8JJB - chains C and D of the 6 polymer chains in the assembly; structure by X-ray diffraction, 2.68 A resolution.

Chain C:
Protein: Tubulin alpha-1B chain
Organism: Sus scrofa
UniProtKB: Q2XVP4 (TBA1B_PIG); residues 1-451 here = UniProt positions 1-451
Sequence (451 residues; numbered 1 to 451; the number before each row is that of its first residue):
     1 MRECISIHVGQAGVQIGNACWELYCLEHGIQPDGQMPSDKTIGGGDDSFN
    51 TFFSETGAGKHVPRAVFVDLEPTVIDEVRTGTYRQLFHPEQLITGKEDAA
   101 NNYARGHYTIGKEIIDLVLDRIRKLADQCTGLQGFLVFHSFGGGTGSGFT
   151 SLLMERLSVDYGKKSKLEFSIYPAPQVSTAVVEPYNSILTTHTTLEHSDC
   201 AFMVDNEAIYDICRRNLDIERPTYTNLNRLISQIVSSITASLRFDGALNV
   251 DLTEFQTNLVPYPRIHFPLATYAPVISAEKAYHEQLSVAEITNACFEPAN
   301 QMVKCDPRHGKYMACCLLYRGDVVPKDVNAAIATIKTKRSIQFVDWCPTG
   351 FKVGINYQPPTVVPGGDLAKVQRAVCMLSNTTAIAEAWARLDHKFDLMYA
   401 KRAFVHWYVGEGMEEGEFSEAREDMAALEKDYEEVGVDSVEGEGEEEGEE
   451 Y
Disordered / not traced: 441-451
Bound ions: Ca2+: Asp39, Thr41, Gly44, Asp47, Glu55
Residues lining bound ligands: GTP (guanosine-5'-triphosphate): Gly10, Gln11, Ala12, Gln15, Ile16, Asp69, Asp98, Ala99, Ala100, Asn101, Ser140, Gly142, Gly143, Gly144, Thr145, Gly146, Ile171, Pro173, Val177, Ser178, Glu183, Asn206, Tyr224, Asn228, Ile231
UniProt features mapped onto this chain:
  - motif: Met1 to Cys4 (MREC motif)
  - active site: Glu254
  - binding site (GTP): Gly10, Gln11, Ala12, Gln15, Glu71, Ala99, Ser140, Gly143, Gly144, Thr145, Gly146, Thr179, Glu183, Asn206, Tyr224, Asn228, Leu252
  - binding site (Mg(2+)): Glu71
  - site: Tyr451 (Involved in polymerization)
  - modified residue: Lys40 (N6,N6,N6-trimethyllysine), Ser48 (Phosphoserine), Ser232 (Phosphoserine), Tyr282 (3'-nitrotyrosine), Arg339 (Omega-N-methylarginine), Ser439 (Phosphoserine), Glu443 (5-glutamyl polyglutamate), Glu445 (5-glutamyl polyglutamate), Tyr451 (3'-nitrotyrosine)
  - cross-link (Glycyl lysine isopeptide (Lys-Gly)): Lys326 (interchain with G-Cter in ubiquitin), Lys370 (interchain with G-Cter in ubiquitin)

Chain D:
Protein: Tubulin beta chain
Organism: Sus scrofa
UniProtKB: P02554 (TBB_PIG); the author numbering skips numbers that UniProt does not, so the offset changes along the chain: 1-358 = UniProt 1-358; 367-439 = UniProt 359-431
Sequence (431 residues; each row starts with the number of its first residue; note: 8 numbers in that range are skipped by the numbering (no residue carries them; nothing is unmodelled there)):
     1 MREIVHIQAGQCGNQIGAKFWEVISDEHGIDPTGSYHGDSDLQLERINVY
    51 YNEAAGNKYVPRAILVDLEPGTMDSVRSGPFGQIFRPDNFVFGQSGAGNN
   101 WAKGHYTEGAELVDSVLDVVRKESESCDCLQGFQLTHSLGGGTGSGMGTL
   151 LISKIREEYPDRIMNTFSVVPSPKVSDTVVEPYNATLSVHQLVENTDETY
   201 CIDNEALYDICFRTLKLTTPTYGDLNHLVSATMSGVTTCLRFPGQLNADL
   251 RKLAVNMVPFPRLHFFMPGFAPLTSRGSQQYRALTVPELTQQMFDAKNMM
   301 AACDPRHGRYLTVAAVFRGRMSMKEVDEQMLNVQNKNSSYFVEWIPNNVK
   351 TAVCDIPP
   367 RGLKMSATFIGNSTAIQELFKRISEQFTAMFRRKAFLHWYTGEGMDEMEF
   417 TEAESNMNDLVSEYQQYQDATAD
Disordered / not traced: 276-283
Bound ions: Mg2+: Glu69 (together with GTP)
Residues lining bound ligands:
  - GTP (guanosine-5'-triphosphate): Gly10, Gln11, Cys12, Gln15, Asp67, Glu69, Ala97, Gly98, Asn99, Ser138, Gly140, Gly141, Gly142, Thr143, Gly144, Ser145, Pro171, Val175, Ser176, Glu181, Asn204, Tyr222, Leu225, Asn226
  - USI (N4-(1H-indol-5-ylmethyl)-6-(3-methoxyphenyl)pyrimidine-2,4-diamine): Ile4, Tyr50, Gln134, Asn165, Phe167, Glu198, Tyr200, Val236, Thr237, Cys239, Leu240, Leu246, Leu250, Leu253, Ala254, Asn256, Met257, Phe266, Ala314, Val316, Lys350, Ala352, Ile376
UniProt features mapped onto this chain:
  - motif: Met1 to Ile4 (MREI motif)
  - binding site (GTP): Gln11, Glu69, Ser138, Gly142, Thr143, Gly144, Asn204, Asn226
  - binding site (Mg(2+)): Glu69
  - modified residue: Ser40 (Phosphoserine), Lys58 (N6-acetyllysine), Ser172 (Phosphoserine), Thr285 (Phosphothreonine), Thr290 (Phosphothreonine), Arg318 (Omega-N-methylarginine)
  - cross-link (Glycyl lysine isopeptide (Lys-Gly)): Lys58 (interchain with G-Cter in ubiquitin), Lys324 (interchain with G-Cter in ubiquitin)

Interface between chain C and chain D:
Contacting residue pairs (53):
  Gln11(C) - Asn247(D)
  Glu71(C) - Asn247(D)  hydrogen bond
  Pro72(C) - Met1(D)  hydrophobic
  Thr73(C) - Arg46(D)
  Thr73(C) - Asn247(D)  hydrogen bond
  Val74(C) - Asn247(D)
  Lys96(C) - Met1(D)
  Lys96(C) - Asp128(D)  salt bridge
  Glu97(C) - Arg162(D)  salt bridge
  Asp98(C) - Asp249(D)
  Asp98(C) - Lys252(D)  salt bridge
  Ala100(C) - Arg251(D)
  Ala100(C) - Lys252(D)
  Ala100(C) - Val255(D)
  Asn101(C) - Lys252(D)
  Asn101(C) - Asn256(D)
  Arg105(C) - Arg251(D)
  Pro175(C) - Asn347(D)
  Thr179(C) - Asn256(D)  hydrogen bond (backbone-side chain)
  Thr179(C) - Lys350(D)
  Ala180(C) - Asn256(D)
  Ala180(C) - Lys350(D)
  Val181(C) - Asn256(D)
  Val181(C) - Asn347(D)
  Val181(C) - Asn348(D)
  Val181(C) - Lys350(D)
  Lys394(C) - Asn347(D)
  Leu397(C) - Glu343(D)
  Leu397(C) - Trp344(D)
  Leu397(C) - Pro346(D)  hydrophobic
  Leu397(C) - Ala438(D)  hydrophobic
  Met398(C) - Trp344(D)  hydrogen bond (backbone-backbone)
  Met398(C) - Pro346(D)
  Lys401(C) - Phe260(D)
  Lys401(C) - Trp344(D)
  Lys401(C) - Ala436(D)
  Lys401(C) - Thr437(D)  hydrogen bond (side chain-backbone)
  Arg402(C) - Phe260(D)
  Ala403(C) - Pro259(D)
  Ala403(C) - Phe260(D)  hydrophobic
  Phe404(C) - Val255(D)
  Phe404(C) - Asn256(D)
  Phe404(C) - Val258(D)
  Phe404(C) - Pro259(D)  hydrogen bond (backbone-backbone)
  Phe404(C) - Thr312(D)
  Phe404(C) - Ile345(D)  hydrophobic
  His406(C) - Val258(D)  hydrogen bond (side chain-backbone)
  His406(C) - Pro259(D)
  His406(C) - Phe260(D)
  His406(C) - Pro261(D)
  Trp407(C) - Ala254(D)
  Trp407(C) - Val255(D)  hydrophobic
  Trp407(C) - Val258(D)  hydrogen bond (side chain-backbone)
Also at the interface, not in a pair above, chain C (26 interface residues in all): Val182, Glu220
Also at the interface, not in a pair above, chain D (31 interface residues in all): Arg2, Cys129, Asp197, Met257, Lys324

Summary:
26 residues of chain C and 31 residues of chain D are in contact, with 8 hydrogen bonds and 3 salt bridges.
Polar pairs include Lys96(C)-Asp128(D), Glu97(C)-Arg162(D) and Asp98(C)-Lys252(D). Ligands of chain C: GTP.
Ligands of chain D: GTP and compound USI.
Here chain C is Tubulin alpha-1B chain and chain D is Tubulin beta chain, both from Sus scrofa. Entry 8JJB
(Crystal structure of T2R-TTL-Y61 complex) was determined by X-ray diffraction (same publication as 8JJC).
